PDB entry 7Y7I | electron microscopy, 3.42 A resolution | chains A and I of the 12 polymer chains in the assembly

== Chain A ==
Molecule: Histone H3.1, Histone H3-like centromeric protein A
Source organism: Gallus gallus
UniProt: chimeric construct of P68431, Q6XXM1: residues 0-63 from P68431 (H31_HUMAN) positions 1-64 (UniProt number = residue number + 1); residues 64-140 from Q6XXM1 positions 55-131 (UniProt number = residue number - 9)
Chain sequence (144 residues; each row starts with the number of its first residue; numbers below 1 keep their minus sign (Gly-3 is residue -3)):
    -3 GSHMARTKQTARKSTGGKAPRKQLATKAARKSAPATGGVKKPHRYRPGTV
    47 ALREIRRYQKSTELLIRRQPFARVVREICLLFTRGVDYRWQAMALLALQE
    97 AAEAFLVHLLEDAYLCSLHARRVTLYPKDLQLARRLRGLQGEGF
Unresolved in the structure: -3 to 37, 140
Sequence notes: expression tag (-3 to -1)

== Chain I ==
Molecule: Chains: I
Source organism: synthetic construct
Sequence (143 nucleotides; row label = number of the first residue in the row):
     2 TCAGAATCCCGGTGCCGAGGCCGCTCAATTGGTCGTAGACAGCTCTAGCA
    52 CCGCTTAAACGCACGTACGCGCTGTCCCCCGCGTTTTAACCGCCAAGGGG
   102 ATTACTCCCTAGTCTCCAGGCACGAGTCAGATATATACATCGA

== How chain A and chain I interact ==
Residue-residue contacts - 20 pairs, chain A then chain I:
  Arg40(A) - DA64(I)  base contact
  Tyr41(A) - DC142(I)  phosphate contact
  Arg42(A) - DG66(I)  phosphate contact
  Arg42(A) - DT67(I)  salt bridge to the phosphate
  Arg42(A) - DC142(I)  sugar contact
  Arg42(A) - DG143(I)  salt bridge to the phosphate
  Pro43(A) - DT67(I)  sugar contact
  Thr45(A) - DC142(I)  hydrogen bond to the phosphate
  Arg72(A) - DC50(I)  salt bridge to the phosphate
  Arg85(A) - DC50(I)  hydrogen bond to the sugar
  Trp86(A) - DG49(I)  sugar contact
  Trp86(A) - DC50(I)  hydrogen bond to the phosphate
  Gln87(A) - DG49(I)  phosphate contact
  Ala88(A) - DG49(I)  phosphate contact
  Arg118(A) - DC69(I)  phosphate contact
  Arg118(A) - DG70(I)  salt bridge to the phosphate
  Val119(A) - DA68(I)  phosphate contact
  Val119(A) - DC69(I)  hydrogen bond to the phosphate
  Thr120(A) - DC69(I)  phosphate contact
  Tyr122(A) - DG70(I)  phosphate contact
Other interface residues (no listed pair), chain A (15 interface residues in all): Arg63
Other interface residues (no listed pair), chain I (11 interface residues in all): DA59

== Overview ==
Chain A and chain I form an interface of 15 and 11 residues respectively; the contacts include 4 hydrogen
bonds and 4 salt bridges. Polar pairs include Arg85(A)-DC50(I), Thr45(A)-DC142(I) and Trp86(A)-DC50(I).
Here chain A is Histone H3.1, Histone H3-like centromeric protein A (Gallus gallus) and chain I is Chains: I
(synthetic construct). Entry 7Y7I (chicken KNL2 in complex with the CENP-A nucleosome) was determined by
electron microscopy.
